Entry 6M3T (X-ray diffraction, 2.38 A resolution); this record covers chains A and B.

Chain A (and B):
Name: Endonuclease G, mitochondrial
From: Mus musculus
Notes: EC 3.1.30.-; chain B of this document is another copy of the same molecule, construct and numbering; everything in this record applies to it too
UniProtKB: O08600 (NUCG_MOUSE); residues 45-293 here = UniProt positions 45-293
Amino-acid sequence (249 residues; row label = number of the first residue in the row):
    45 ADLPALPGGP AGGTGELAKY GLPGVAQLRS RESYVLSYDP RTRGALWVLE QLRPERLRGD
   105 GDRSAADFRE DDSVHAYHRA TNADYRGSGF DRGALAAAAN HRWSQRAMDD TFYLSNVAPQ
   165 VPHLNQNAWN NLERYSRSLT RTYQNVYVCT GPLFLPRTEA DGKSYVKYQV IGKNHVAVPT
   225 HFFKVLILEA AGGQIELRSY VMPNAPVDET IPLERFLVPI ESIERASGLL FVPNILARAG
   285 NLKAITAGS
Not modelled in the structure: 45-59, 284-293 (chain B: 45-60, 284-293)
Differences from the reference sequence: engineered mutation Ala110 (Cys in O08600), Ala138 (His in O08600)
Bound ions: Mg2+: Gln164, Asn169
Curated features (UniProtKB/Swiss-Prot):
  - region: Ala283 to Ser293 (Essential for deoxyribonuclease activity)
  - binding site (Mg(2+)): Asn169
  - site: Arg107 (Essential for catalytic activity)
  - modified residue: Thr125 (Phosphothreonine)
  - mutagenesis: Arg107 (R107Q: Loss of deoxyribonuclease activity)

How chain A and chain B interact:
Residue-residue contacts (107; chain A residue first):
  Glu60(A) - Gln95(B)
  Glu60(A) - Tyr191(B)  hydrogen bond
  Leu61(A) - Val79(B)
  Leu61(A) - Leu93(B)
  Leu61(A) - Glu94(B)
  Leu61(A) - Gln95(B)
  Ala62(A) - Asn278(B)
  Lys63(A) - Tyr191(B)
  Lys63(A) - Glu233(B)  salt bridge
  Lys63(A) - Asn278(B)  hydrogen bond (backbone-side chain)
  Tyr64(A) - Tyr191(B)  hydrophobic
  Tyr64(A) - Glu233(B)
  Tyr64(A) - Ile239(B)
  Tyr64(A) - Val276(B)
  Tyr64(A) - Pro277(B)
  Tyr64(A) - Asn278(B)  hydrogen bond (backbone-backbone)
  Gly65(A) - Pro277(B)
  Gly65(A) - Asn278(B)
  Leu66(A) - Pro277(B)
  Pro67(A) - Trp91(B)
  Pro67(A) - Cys193(B)  hydrophobic
  Pro67(A) - Leu273(B)
  Pro67(A) - Leu274(B)  hydrogen bond (backbone-backbone)
  Pro67(A) - Phe275(B)  hydrophobic
  Gly68(A) - Trp91(B)
  Gly68(A) - Leu273(B)
  Ala70(A) - Ala70(B)  hydrophobic
  Val79(A) - Leu61(B)  hydrophobic
  Pro84(A) - Gly272(B)
  Arg85(A) - Arg85(B)
  Arg85(A) - Thr86(B)
  Arg85(A) - Ala270(B)
  Arg85(A) - Ser271(B)
  Arg85(A) - Gly272(B)
  Arg87(A) - Arg269(B)  hydrogen bond (side chain-backbone)
  Arg87(A) - Ala270(B)
  Trp91(A) - Leu66(B)  hydrophobic
  Trp91(A) - Pro67(B)
  Trp91(A) - Gly68(B)  hydrogen bond (side chain-backbone)
  Leu93(A) - Leu61(B)  hydrophobic
  Glu94(A) - Leu61(B)
  Gln95(A) - Leu61(B)
  His119(A) - Leu274(B)
  Tyr121(A) - Glu265(B)
  Tyr121(A) - Arg269(B)
  His122(A) - Glu268(B)  hydrogen bond (side chain-backbone)
  His122(A) - Arg269(B)
  His122(A) - Gly272(B)
  His122(A) - Leu273(B)
  His122(A) - Leu274(B)
  Tyr191(A) - Leu61(B)
  Tyr191(A) - Lys63(B)
  Tyr191(A) - Tyr64(B)  hydrophobic
  Cys193(A) - Pro67(B)  hydrophobic
  Phe198(A) - Arg85(B)
  Pro200(A) - Val214(B)  hydrophobic
  Pro200(A) - His219(B)
  Glu203(A) - Lys211(B)  salt bridge
  Lys207(A) - Gln213(B)
  Ser208(A) - Gln213(B)
  Ser208(A) - Val214(B)  hydrogen bond (backbone-backbone)
  Tyr209(A) - Lys211(B)
  Tyr209(A) - Tyr212(B)
  Tyr209(A) - Gln213(B)
  Val210(A) - Val210(B)
  Val210(A) - Lys211(B)
  Val210(A) - Tyr212(B)  hydrogen bond (backbone-backbone)
  Lys211(A) - Glu203(B)  salt bridge
  Lys211(A) - Tyr209(B)
  Lys211(A) - Val210(B)
  Tyr212(A) - Tyr209(B)
  Tyr212(A) - Val210(B)  hydrogen bond (backbone-backbone)
  Gln213(A) - Lys207(B)
  Gln213(A) - Ser208(B)
  Gln213(A) - Tyr209(B)
  Val214(A) - Pro200(B)  hydrophobic
  Val214(A) - Ser208(B)  hydrogen bond (backbone-backbone)
  Val214(A) - Val210(B)  hydrophobic
  His219(A) - Pro200(B)
  Glu233(A) - Lys63(B)  salt bridge
  Glu233(A) - Tyr64(B)  hydrogen bond
  Ile239(A) - Tyr64(B)
  Glu265(A) - Tyr121(B)
  Glu268(A) - Tyr121(B)
  Glu268(A) - His122(B)  hydrogen bond (backbone-side chain)
  Arg269(A) - Arg87(B)  hydrogen bond (backbone-side chain)
  Arg269(A) - Tyr121(B)
  Arg269(A) - His122(B)
  Arg269(A) - Lys217(B)
  Ser271(A) - Arg85(B)
  Gly272(A) - Pro84(B)
  Gly272(A) - His122(B)
  Leu273(A) - Pro67(B)
  Leu273(A) - Gly68(B)
  Leu273(A) - His122(B)
  Leu274(A) - Pro67(B)  hydrogen bond (backbone-backbone)
  Leu274(A) - His119(B)
  Leu274(A) - Tyr121(B)  hydrophobic
  Leu274(A) - His122(B)
  Phe275(A) - Pro67(B)  hydrophobic
  Asn278(A) - Tyr64(B)
  Asn278(A) - Gly65(B)
  Asn278(A) - Leu66(B)  hydrogen bond (side chain-backbone)
  Ile279(A) - Tyr64(B)  hydrophobic
  Arg282(A) - Lys63(B)  hydrogen bond (side chain-backbone)
  Arg282(A) - Tyr64(B)
  Arg282(A) - Gly65(B)
Other interface residues (no listed pair), chain A (55 interface residues in all): Leu72, Ser81, Thr86, Ala120, Asn218, Ile231, Ala270
Other interface residues (no listed pair), chain B (58 interface residues in all): Val69, Leu72, Tyr78, Asp83, Ala120, Asn189, Phe198, Asn218, Ile231, Ile279

Overview:
The interface between chain A and chain B involves 55 residues on one side and 58 on the other, with 17
hydrogen bonds and 4 salt bridges. Among the polar pairs are Lys63(A)-Glu233(B), Glu203(A)-Lys211(B) and
Glu60(A)-Tyr191(B).
Both chains are Endonuclease G, mitochondrial (Mus musculus). Entry 6M3T (Crystal structure of the mouse
endonuclease EndoG(H138A/C110A), space group P41212) was determined by X-ray diffraction together with 6LYF
and 6M3F from the same study.
